Entry 4UYJ (X-ray diffraction, 3.35 A resolution); this record covers chains C and D of the 3 polymer chains in the assembly.

Chain C:
Protein: Signal recognition particle 9 kDa protein
Organism: Homo sapiens
Reference sequence: P49458 (SRP09_HUMAN); residue numbers follow UniProt; this construct covers 1-85
Chain sequence (85 residues; row label = number of the first residue in the row):
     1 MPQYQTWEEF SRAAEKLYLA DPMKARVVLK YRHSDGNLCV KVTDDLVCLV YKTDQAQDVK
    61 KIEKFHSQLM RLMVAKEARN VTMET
Disordered / not traced: 1, 76-85
Modified / non-standard residues: Mse1, Mse83 (selenomethionine); Mse23, Mse70, Mse73 (selenomethionine; parent Met)
UniProt features mapped onto this chain:
  - modified residue: K52 (N6-acetyllysine)

Chain D:
Protein: Signal recognition particle 14 kDa protein
Organism: Homo sapiens
Reference sequence: P37108 (SRP14_HUMAN); residues 1-107 here = UniProt positions 1-107
Chain sequence (107 residues; row label = number of the first residue in the row):
     1 MVLLESEQFL TELTRLFQKC RTSGSVYITL KKYDGRTKPI PKKGTVEGFE PADNKCLLRA
    61 TDGKKKISTV VSSKEVNKFQ MAYSNLLRAN MDGLKKRDKK NKTKKTK
Disordered / not traced: 40-50, 95-107
Modified / non-standard residues: Mse1 (selenomethionine; parent Met); Mse81 (selenomethionine; parent Met); Mse91 (selenomethionine; parent Met)
UniProt features mapped onto this chain:
  - modified residue: Y27 (Phosphotyrosine)

Interface between chain C and chain D:
Residue-residue contacts - 57 pairs, chain C then chain D:
  Y18(C) - K32(D)
  P22(C) - K32(D)
  Mse23(C) - K32(D)
  Mse23(C) - D34(D)
  V27(C) - I28(D)
  V27(C) - T29(D)
  V27(C) - L30(D)  hydrogen bond (backbone-backbone)
  V28(C) - I28(D)
  L29(C) - V26(D)
  L29(C) - Y27(D)
  L29(C) - I28(D)  hydrogen bond (backbone-backbone)
  L29(C) - Mse91(D)  hydrophobic
  K30(C) - S25(D)
  K30(C) - V26(D)
  K30(C) - Y27(D)
  Y31(C) - F17(D)  hydrophobic
  Y31(C) - S25(D)
  Y31(C) - V26(D)  hydrogen bond (backbone-backbone)
  Y31(C) - N90(D)
  Y31(C) - Mse91(D)
  Y31(C) - D92(D)  hydrogen bond (side chain-backbone)
  R32(C) - G24(D)
  R32(C) - S25(D)  hydrogen bond
  H33(C) - R21(D)  hydrogen bond
  H33(C) - D92(D)  salt bridge
  S34(C) - R21(D)  hydrogen bond (backbone-backbone)
  S34(C) - T22(D)
  G36(C) - G93(D)
  G36(C) - L94(D)
  N37(C) - L94(D)
  D54(C) - L94(D)
  Q55(C) - L94(D)
  A56(C) - L94(D)
  V59(C) - Mse91(D)
  V59(C) - L94(D)  hydrophobic
  E63(C) - S84(D)  hydrogen bond
  E63(C) - R88(D)  salt bridge
  H66(C) - L30(D)
  H66(C) - Y83(D)  hydrogen bond
  S67(C) - Q80(D)  hydrogen bond (backbone-side chain)
  S67(C) - S84(D)
  Mse70(C) - C56(D)  hydrophobic
  Mse70(C) - F79(D)
  Mse70(C) - Y83(D)  hydrophobic
  R71(C) - V76(D)
  R71(C) - N77(D)  hydrogen bond
  R71(C) - Q80(D)  hydrogen bond
  Mse73(C) - L30(D)
  Mse73(C) - K31(D)
  Mse73(C) - K32(D)
  Mse73(C) - D53(D)
  Mse73(C) - C56(D)  hydrophobic
  V74(C) - N54(D)
  V74(C) - C56(D)  hydrophobic
  V74(C) - S72(D)
  V74(C) - S73(D)
  V74(C) - V76(D)  hydrophobic
Interface residues without a listed pair, chain C (27 interface residues in all): A25, R26, L38
Interface residues without a listed pair, chain D (37 interface residues in all): C20, S23, Y33, K55, L58, V71, L87

In short:
27 residues of chain C face 37 of chain D across their interface; the contacts include 12 hydrogen bonds and 2
salt bridges. Polar contacts include H33(C)-D92(D), E63(C)-R88(D) and Y31(C)-D92(D).
Chain C is Signal recognition particle 9 kDa protein and chain D is Signal recognition particle 14 kDa
protein, both from Homo sapiens; the structure, Crystal structure of a Signal Recognition Particle Alu domain
in the elongation arrest conformation, was determined by X-ray diffraction (same publication as 4UYK).
